Entry 8FLR (electron microscopy, 2.94 A resolution); this record covers chains A and R of the 6 polymer chains in the assembly.

[Chain A]
Protein: Guanine nucleotide-binding protein G(s) subunit alpha isoforms short
Source organism: Homo sapiens
UniProt: P63092 (GNAS2_HUMAN); residue numbers follow UniProt; this construct covers 1-394
Sequence (394 residues; numbered 1 to 394; the number before each row is that of its first residue):
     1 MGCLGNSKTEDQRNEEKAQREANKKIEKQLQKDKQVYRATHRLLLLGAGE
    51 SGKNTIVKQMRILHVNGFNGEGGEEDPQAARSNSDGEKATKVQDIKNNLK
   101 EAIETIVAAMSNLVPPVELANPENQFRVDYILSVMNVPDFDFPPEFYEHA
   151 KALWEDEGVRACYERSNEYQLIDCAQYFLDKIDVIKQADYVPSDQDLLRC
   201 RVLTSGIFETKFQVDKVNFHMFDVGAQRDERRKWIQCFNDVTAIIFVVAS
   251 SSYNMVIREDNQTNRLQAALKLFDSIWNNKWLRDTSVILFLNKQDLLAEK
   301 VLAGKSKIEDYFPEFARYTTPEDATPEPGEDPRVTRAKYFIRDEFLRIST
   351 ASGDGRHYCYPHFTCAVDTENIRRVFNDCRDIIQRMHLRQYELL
Disordered / not traced: 1-15, 65-203, 255-261
Construct notes: engineered mutation Asn54 (Ser in P63092), Ala226 (Gly in P63092), Ala268 (Glu in P63092), Lys271 (Asn in P63092), Asp274 (Lys in P63092), Lys280 (Arg in P63092), Asp284 (Thr in P63092), Thr285 (Ile in P63092)

[Chain R]
Protein: Parathyroid hormone/parathyroid hormone-related peptide receptor
Source organism: Homo sapiens
UniProt: Q03431 (PTH1R_HUMAN); residues 28-593 here = UniProt positions 28-593
Sequence (616 residues; each row starts with the number of its first residue; numbers below 1 keep their minus sign (Met-3 is residue -3)):
    -3 MKTIIALSYIFCLVFADYKDDDDLEVLFQGPADDVMTKEEQIFLLHRAQA
    47 QCEKRLKEVLQRPASIMESDKGWTSASTSGKPRKDKASGKLYPESEEDKE
    97 APTGSRYRGRPCLPEWDHILCWPLGAPGEVVAVPCPDYIYDFNHKGHAYR
   147 RCDRNGSWELVPGHNRTWANYSECVKFLTNETREREVFDRLGMIYTVGYS
   197 VSLASLTVAVLILAYFRRLHCTRNYIHMHLFLSFMLRAVSIFVKDAVLYS
   247 GATLDEAERLTEEELRAIAQAPPPPATAAAGYAGCRVAVTFFLYFLATNY
   297 YWILVEGLYLHSLIFMAFFSEKKYLWGFTVFGWGLPAVFVAVWVSVRATL
   347 ANTGCWDLSSGNKKWIIQVPILASIVLNFILFINIVRVLATKLRETNAGR
   397 CDTRQQYRKLLKSTLVLMPLFGVHYIVFMATPYTEVSGTLWQVQMHYEML
   447 FNSFQGFFVAIIYCFCNGEVQAEIKKSWSRWTLALDFKRKARSGSSSYSY
   497 GPMVSHTSVTNVGPRVGLGLPLSPRLLPTATTNGHPQLPGHAKPGTPALE
   547 TLETTPPAMAAPKDDGFLNGSCSGLDEEASGPERPPALLQEEWETVMPAG
   597 LEVLFQGPHHHHHHHH
Disordered / not traced: -3 to 30, 55-104, 247-276, 393-398, 480-612
Construct notes: expression tag (-3 to 27, 594-612)
Cystine bridges: Cys48-Cys117, Cys108-Cys148, Cys131-Cys170, Cys281-Cys351

[Chain A / chain R interface]
Residue-residue contacts (29; chain A residue first):
  His41(A) - Phe314(R)
  Val217(A) - Phe314(R)  hydrophobic
  Phe376(A) - Phe314(R)  hydrophobic
  Asp381(A) - Lys388(R)  salt bridge
  Asp381(A) - Glu391(R)
  Ile383(A) - Ala313(R)  hydrophobic
  Gln384(A) - Ile310(R)  hydrogen bond (side chain-backbone)
  Gln384(A) - Lys388(R)  hydrogen bond
  Arg385(A) - Lys388(R)  hydrogen bond (side chain-backbone)
  Arg385(A) - Glu391(R)  salt bridge
  Arg385(A) - Thr392(R)
  His387(A) - Leu309(R)  hydrogen bond (side chain-backbone)
  Leu388(A) - Ile310(R)  hydrophobic
  Leu388(A) - Lys388(R)
  Gln390(A) - Arg219(R)
  Tyr391(A) - Arg219(R)
  Tyr391(A) - Tyr305(R)
  Tyr391(A) - Leu306(R)  hydrophobic
  Tyr391(A) - Leu309(R)  hydrophobic
  Glu392(A) - Cys462(R)
  Glu392(A) - Asn463(R)
  Glu392(A) - Gly464(R)  hydrogen bond (side chain-backbone)
  Leu393(A) - Leu385(R)
  Leu393(A) - Ser409(R)  hydrogen bond (backbone-side chain)
  Leu393(A) - Leu413(R)  hydrophobic
  Leu394(A) - Leu385(R)  hydrophobic
  Leu394(A) - Lys388(R)
  Leu394(A) - Leu389(R)  hydrophobic
  Leu394(A) - Lys405(R)
Also at the interface, not in a pair above, chain A (17 interface residues in all): Gln35, Tyr358, Arg380
Also at the interface, not in a pair above, chain R (23 interface residues in all): His223, Lys318, Val412, Tyr459, Glu465

[In short]
The interface between chain A and chain R involves 17 residues on one side and 23 on the other, with 6
hydrogen bonds and 2 salt bridges. Polar contacts include Asp381(A)-Lys388(R), Arg385(A)-Glu391(R) and
Gln384(A)-Ile310(R).
Here chain A is Guanine nucleotide-binding protein G(s) subunit alpha isoforms short and chain R is
Parathyroid hormone/parathyroid hormone-related peptide receptor, both from Homo sapiens. Entry 8FLR (Human
PTH1R in complex with PTHrP and Gs) was determined by electron microscopy (same publication as 8FLQ, 8FLS,
8FLT and 8FLU).
